Entry 5XYW (X-ray diffraction, 2.71 A resolution); this record covers chains A and B of the 4 polymer chains in the assembly.

== Chain A (and B) ==
Molecule: Rhino
Source organism: Drosophila simulans
Notes: chain B of this document is another copy of the same molecule, construct and numbering; everything in this record applies to it too
Reference sequence: Q49BI5 (Q49BI5_DROSI); residues 436-493 here correspond to UniProt positions 440-497 (UniProt number = residue number + 4)
Amino-acid sequence (68 residues; each row starts with the number of its first residue):
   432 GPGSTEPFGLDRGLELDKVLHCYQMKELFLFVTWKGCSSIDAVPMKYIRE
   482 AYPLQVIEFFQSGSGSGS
Unresolved in the structure: 432-439, 494-499 (chain B: 432-446, 466-469, 493-499)
Construct notes: expression tag (432-435); linker (494-499)

== How chain A and chain B interact ==
Residue-residue contacts (19; chain A residue first):
  C453(A) with Q455(B)
  Q455(A) with Y454(B); Q455(B), hydrogen bond (side chain-backbone)
  L459(A) with Q455(B); L459(B), hydrophobic
  M476(A) with C453(B), hydrophobic
  R480(A) with F490(B), hydrogen bond (side chain-backbone); F491(B), hydrogen bond (side chain-backbone)
  E481(A) with F491(B)
  P484(A) with Q492(B)
  V487(A) with F491(B), hydrophobic
  I488(A) with M476(B), hydrophobic; R480(B); V487(B), hydrophobic; I488(B), hydrophobic; F491(B), hydrophobic
  F491(A) with M476(B), hydrophobic
  Q492(A) with K477(B); R480(B), hydrogen bond
Interface residues without a listed pair, chain A (12 interface residues in all): M456

== Summary ==
Chain A and chain B each contribute 12 residues to their interface, with 4 hydrogen bonds. Polar contacts
include Q455(A)-Q455(B), R480(A)-F490(B) and R480(A)-F491(B).
Chain A and chain B are both Rhino (Drosophila simulans); the structure, Crystal structure of drosophila
simulans Rhino chromoshadow domain in complex with N-terminal domain, was determined by X-ray diffraction
together with 5XYV from the same study.
